Entry 7M65 (electron microscopy, 4.10 A resolution (low resolution: residue-level contacts below are approximate; hydrogen-bond / salt-bridge calls are withheld)); this record covers chains A and J of the 10 polymer chains in the assembly.

[Chain A (and J)]
Name: Islet amyloid polypeptide
Notes: fragment: C-terminal amidated peptide; chain J of this document is another copy of the same molecule, construct and numbering; everything in this record applies to it too
Reference sequence: P10997 (IAPP_HUMAN); residues 1-37 here correspond to UniProt positions 34-70 (UniProt number = residue number + 33)
Sequence (38 residues; each row starts with the number of its first residue):
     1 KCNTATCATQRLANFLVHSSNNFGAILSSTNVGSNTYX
Not modelled in the structure: 1-5 (chain J: 1-13, 37-38)
Modified / non-standard residues: NH2 (amino group) at position 38
Construct notes: amidation (38)
From the paper describing this entry:
  - conformationally variable residues (order/disorder transition): Thr-6 to Leu-12

[Chain A / chain J interface]
Residue-residue contacts - 7 pairs, chain A then chain J:
  Gly-24(A) / Ser-28(J)
  Ala-25(A) / Leu-27(J)
  Leu-27(A) / Leu-27(J)
  Tyr-37(A) / Asn-22(J)
  Tyr-37(A) / Phe-23(J)
  NH2_38(A) / Phe-23(J)
  NH2_38(A) / Gly-24(J)

[In short]
Chain A and chain J each contribute 5 residues to their interface. The paper reports conformational
variability at Thr-6(A).
Both chains are Islet amyloid polypeptide. Entry 7M65 (Cryo-EM structure of human islet amyloid polypeptide
(hIAPP, or amylin) fibrils seeded by patient extracted fibrils ...) was determined by electron microscopy,
deposited together with 7M61, 7M62 and 7M64.
